7EY0 - chains A and R of the 6 polymer chains in the assembly; structure by electron microscopy, 3.20 A resolution.

== Chain A ==
Protein: Bd-744H
Source organism: Homo sapiens
Chain sequence (225 residues; numbered 1 to 225; the number before each row is that of its first residue):
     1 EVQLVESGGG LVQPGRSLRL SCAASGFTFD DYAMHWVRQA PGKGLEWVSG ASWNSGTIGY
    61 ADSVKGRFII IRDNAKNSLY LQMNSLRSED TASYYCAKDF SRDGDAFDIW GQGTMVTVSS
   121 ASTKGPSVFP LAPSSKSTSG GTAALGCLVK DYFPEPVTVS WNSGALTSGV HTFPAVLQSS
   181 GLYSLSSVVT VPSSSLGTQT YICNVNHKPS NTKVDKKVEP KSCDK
Disordered / not traced: 1, 120-225
Cystine bridges: Cys22-Cys96

== Chain R ==
Protein: Spike glycoprotein
Source organism: Severe acute respiratory syndrome coronavirus 2
UniProtKB: P0DTC2 (SPIKE_SARS2); aligned to UniProt positions 1-1204 over residues 4-1207 (the alignment contains insertions or deletions, so no single offset holds)
Chain sequence (1285 residues; each row starts with the number of its first residue):
     4 MFVFLVLLPL VSSQCVNFTT RTQLPPAYTN SFTRGVYYPD KVFRSSVLHS TQDLFLPFFS
    64 NVTWFHAIHV SGTNGTKRFA NPVLPFNDGV YFASTEKSNI IRGWIFGTTL DSKTQSLLIV
   124 NNATNVVIKV CEFQFCNDPF LGVYYHKNNK SWMESEFRVY SSANNCTFEY VSQPFLMDLE
   184 GKQGNFKNLR EFVFKNIDGY FKIYSKHTPI NLVRGLPQGF SALEPLVDLP IGINITRFQT
   244 LHRSYLTPGD SSSGWTAGAA AYYVGYLQPR TFLLKYNENG TITDAVDCAL DPLSETKCTL
   304 KSFTVEKGIY QTSNFRVQPT ESIVRFPNIT NLCPFGEVFN ATRFASVYAW NRKRISNCVA
   364 DYSVLYNSAS FSTFKCYGVS PTKLNDLCFT NVYADSFVIR GDEVRQIAPG QTGNIADYNY
   424 KLPDDFTGCV IAWNSNNLDS KVGGNYNYLY RLFRKSNLKP FERDISTEIY QAGSTPCNGV
   484 KGFNCYFPLQ SYGFQPTYGV GYQPYRVVVL SFELLHAPAT VCGPKKSTNL VKNKCVNFNF
   544 NGLTGTGVLT ESNKKFLPFQ QFGRDIADTT DAVRDPQTLE ILDITPCSFG GVSVITPGTN
   604 TSNQVAVLYQ GVNCTEVPVA IHADQLTPTW RVYSTGSNVF QTRAGCLIGA EHVNNSYECD
   664 IPIGAGICAS YQTQTNSPGS ASSVASQSII AYTMSLGVEN SVAYSNNSIA IPTNFTISVT
   724 TEILPVSMTK TSVDCTMYIC GDSTECSNLL LQYGSFCTQL NRALTGIAVE QDKNTQEVFA
   784 QVKQIYKTPP IKDFGGFNFS QILPDPSKPS KRSPIEDLLF NKVTLADAGF IKQYGDCLGD
   844 IAARDLICAQ KFNGLTVLPP LLTDEMIAQY TSALLAGTIT SGWTFGAGPA LQIPFPMQMA
   904 YRFNGIGVTQ NVLYENQKLI ANQFNSAIGK IQDSLSSTPS ALGKLQDVVN QNAQALNTLV
   964 KQLSSNFGAI SSVLNDILSR LDPPEAEVQI DRLITGRLQS LQTYVTQQLI RAAEIRASAN
  1024 LAATKMSECV LGQSKRVDFC GKGYHLMSFP QSAPHGVVFL HVTYVPAQEK NFTTAPAICH
  1084 DGKAHFPREG VFVSNGTHWF VTQRNFYEPQ IITTDNTFVS GNCDVVIGIV NNTVYDPLQP
  1144 ELDSFKEELD KYFKNHTSPD VDLGDISGIN ASVVNIQKEI DRLNEVAKNL NESLIDLQEL
  1204 GKYEQGSGYI PEAPRDGQAY VRKDGEWVLL STFLGRSLEV LFQGPGHHHH HHHHSAWSHP
  1264 QFEKGGGSGG GGSGGSAWSH PQFEK
Disordered / not traced: 4-333, 517-1288
Sequence notes: conflict Phe21 (Leu18 in P0DTC2), Ala83 (Asp80 in P0DTC2), Gly218 (Asp215 in P0DTC2), Asn417 (Lys in P0DTC2), Lys484 (Glu in P0DTC2), Tyr501 (Asn in P0DTC2), Gly614 (Asp in P0DTC2), Gly682 (Arg in P0DTC2), Ser683 (Arg in P0DTC2), Ser685 (Arg in P0DTC2), Val701 (Ala in P0DTC2), Pro817 (Phe in P0DTC2), Pro892 (Ala in P0DTC2), Pro899 (Ala in P0DTC2), Pro942 (Ala in P0DTC2), Pro986 (Lys in P0DTC2), Pro987 (Val in P0DTC2); expression tag (1208-1288)
Cystine bridges: Cys336-Cys361, Cys379-Cys432, Cys480-Cys488
UniProt features mapped onto this chain:
  - glycosylation (N-linked (GlcNAc...) asparagine): Asn20 (complex), Asn64 (hybrid), Asn77 (complex), Asn125 (hybrid), Asn152 (complex), Asn168 (complex), Asn237 (high mannose), Asn334 (complex), Asn606 (hybrid)

== Chain A / chain R interface ==
Pairs across the interface (27):
  Arg16(A) - Val483(R)
  Arg19(A) - Ile468(R)  hydrogen bond (side chain-backbone)
  Arg19(A) - Thr470(R)  hydrogen bond
  Trp53(A) - Glu340(R)
  Trp53(A) - Lys356(R)
  Asn54(A) - Asn354(R)  hydrogen bond (backbone-side chain)
  Asn54(A) - Lys356(R)
  Ser55(A) - Arg346(R)  hydrogen bond (side chain-backbone)
  Gly56(A) - Phe347(R)
  Gly56(A) - Ala348(R)
  Thr57(A) - Asn450(R)  hydrogen bond (side chain-backbone)
  Ile58(A) - Arg346(R)
  Tyr60(A) - Tyr449(R)
  Tyr60(A) - Asn450(R)
  Ile69(A) - Tyr351(R)
  Ile69(A) - Leu452(R)  hydrophobic
  Ile69(A) - Phe490(R)  hydrophobic
  Ile71(A) - Tyr351(R)
  Ile71(A) - Ile468(R)  hydrophobic
  Arg72(A) - Arg466(R)
  Asp73(A) - Ile468(R)
  Gln82(A) - Thr470(R)
  Gln82(A) - Phe490(R)
  Asn84(A) - Phe490(R)
  Arg102(A) - Glu340(R)  salt bridge
  Asp103(A) - Thr345(R)  hydrogen bond
  Asp103(A) - Arg346(R)
Other interface residues (no listed pair), chain A (22 interface residues in all): Ser17, Gly59, Lys65, Ile70, Asn74
Other interface residues (no listed pair), chain R (23 interface residues in all): Val341, Ala344, Ala352, Arg355, Ser399, Asn481, Gly482
The authors on this interface:
  - interface residues, chain R: Glu340(R), Thr345(R), Arg346(R), Asn354(R), Tyr449(R), Asn450(R), Leu452(R), Arg466(R), Ile468(R), Thr470(R), Phe490(R)

== In short ==
Chain A and chain R form an interface of 22 and 23 residues respectively, with 6 hydrogen bonds and 1 salt
bridge. Polar pairs include Arg102(A)-Glu340(R), Arg19(A)-Ile468(R) and Arg19(A)-Thr470(R). From the paper:
interface residues Glu340(R), Thr345(R) and Arg346(R) among others.
Here chain A is Bd-744H (Homo sapiens) and chain R is Spike glycoprotein (Severe acute respiratory syndrome
coronavirus 2). Entry 7EY0 (Local CryoEM structure of the SARS-CoV-2 S6PV2 in complex with BD-813 Fab and
BD-744 Fab) was determined by electron microscopy together with 7EYA and 7EZV from the same study.
